5D4N - chains B and C of the 3 polymer chains in the assembly; structure by X-ray diffraction, 1.60 A resolution.

[Chain B (and C)]
Name: Nitrogen regulatory protein P-II
Organism: Thiomonas intermedia (strain K12)
Notes: chain C of this document is another copy of the same molecule, construct and numbering; everything in this record applies to it too
UniProt: D5X329 (D5X329_THIK1); numbering as in UniProt (aligned over 1-108)
Chain sequence (108 residues; row label = number of the first residue in the row):
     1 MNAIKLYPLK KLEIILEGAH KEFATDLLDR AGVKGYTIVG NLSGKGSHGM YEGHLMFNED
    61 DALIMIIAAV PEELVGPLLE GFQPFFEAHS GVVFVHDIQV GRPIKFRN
Not modelled in the structure: 1-3, 52-61, 104-108 (chain C: 1-3, 49-55)
Residues lining bound ligands: adenosine monophosphate (AMP): Ile15, Ser43, Gly44, Lys45, Gly46, Ser47, His48, Tyr51, Leu63, Ser90, Gly91, Val92, Phe94
What the authors report for this chain:
  - binding site for the ligand ADP: Lys105
  - binding site for acetate ion: Arg102
  - conformationally variable residues (order/disorder transition): His48 to Met56

[How chain B and chain C interact]
Pairs across the interface - 35 pairs, chain B then chain C:
  Leu6(B) - Leu79(C)  hydrophobic
  Lys11(B) - Glu13(C)  salt bridge
  Lys11(B) - Phe94(C)
  Lys11(B) - His96(C)  hydrogen bond
  Lys34(B) - Gly46(C)
  Lys34(B) - Ser47(C)  hydrogen bond (backbone-backbone)
  Gly35(B) - Lys45(C)
  Gly35(B) - Gly46(C)
  Gly35(B) - Ser47(C)  hydrogen bond (backbone-backbone)
  Gly35(B) - His48(C)
  Tyr36(B) - Gly44(C)
  Tyr36(B) - Lys45(C)  hydrogen bond (backbone-backbone)
  Tyr36(B) - His48(C)
  Thr37(B) - Ile15(C)
  Thr37(B) - Leu42(C)
  Thr37(B) - Ser43(C)
  Thr37(B) - His48(C)  hydrogen bond
  Ile38(B) - Leu42(C)
  Ile38(B) - Ser43(C)  hydrogen bond (backbone-backbone)
  Val39(B) - Val39(C)  hydrophobic
  Val39(B) - Leu42(C)  hydrophobic
  Ile67(B) - His48(C)
  Ile67(B) - Phe94(C)  hydrophobic
  Ala68(B) - His48(C)
  Ala69(B) - His48(C)  hydrogen bond (backbone-side chain)
  Ala69(B) - Phe94(C)  hydrophobic
  His96(B) - His96(C)
  Ile98(B) - Phe94(C)  hydrophobic
  Ile98(B) - Val95(C)
  Ile98(B) - His96(C)
  Gln99(B) - Phe94(C)
  Gln99(B) - Val95(C)  hydrogen bond (backbone-backbone)
  Val100(B) - Val93(C)
  Val100(B) - Phe94(C)  hydrophobic
  Pro103(B) - Gln83(C)
Interface residues without a listed pair, chain B (18 interface residues in all): Glu13, Gly101
Interface residues without a listed pair, chain C (20 interface residues in all): Lys10, Met56, Phe57, Met65

[Overview]
Chain B and chain C form an interface of 18 and 20 residues respectively, with 8 hydrogen bonds and 1 salt
bridge. Among the polar pairs are Lys11(B)-Glu13(C), Lys11(B)-His96(C) and Thr37(B)-His48(C). Bound to chain
B: adenosine monophosphate. The paper reports a binding site for the ligand ADP at Lys105(B); a binding site
for acetate ion at Arg102(B).
Chain B and chain C are both Nitrogen regulatory protein P-II (Thiomonas intermedia (strain K12)); the
structure, Structure of CPII bound to ADP, AMP and acetate, from Thiomonas intermedia K12, was determined by
X-ray diffraction (same publication as 5DRK, 5D4L, 5D4O, 5D4P and 5DS7).
